PDB entry 5Y0W | X-ray diffraction, 2.50 A resolution | chain A

[Chain A]
Molecule: NSmGnGc
From: Rift valley fever virus
Reference sequence: H9BSP3 (H9BSP3_RVFV); residues 1-316 here correspond to UniProt positions 154-469 (UniProt number = residue number + 153)
Sequence (322 residues; row label = number of the first residue in the row):
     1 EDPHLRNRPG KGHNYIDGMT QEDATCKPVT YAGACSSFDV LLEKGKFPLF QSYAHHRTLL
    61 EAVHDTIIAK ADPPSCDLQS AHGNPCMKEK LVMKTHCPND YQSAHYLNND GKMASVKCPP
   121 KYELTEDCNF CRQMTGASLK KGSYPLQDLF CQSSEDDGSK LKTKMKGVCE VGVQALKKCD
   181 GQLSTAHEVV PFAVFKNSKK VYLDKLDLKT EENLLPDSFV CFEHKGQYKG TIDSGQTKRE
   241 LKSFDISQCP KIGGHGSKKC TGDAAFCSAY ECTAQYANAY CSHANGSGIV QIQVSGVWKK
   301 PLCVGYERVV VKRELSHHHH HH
Unresolved in the structure: 317-322
Disulfide bonds: Cys-26/Cys-35, Cys-76/Cys-86, Cys-97/Cys-128, Cys-118/Cys-131, Cys-151/Cys-303, Cys-169/Cys-179, Cys-221/Cys-281, Cys-249/Cys-260, Cys-267/Cys-272
Construct notes: expression tag (317-322)

[In short]
Chain A is NSmGnGc (Rift valley fever virus); the structure, The structure of RVFV Gn head domain, was
determined by X-ray diffraction, deposited together with 5Y0Y and 5Y10.
